PDB entry 6Q13 | X-ray diffraction, 2.00 A resolution | chains A and C

# Chain A (and C)
Name: L-lactate dehydrogenase A chain
Organism: Homo sapiens
Notes: EC 1.1.1.27; chain C of this document is another copy of the same molecule, construct and numbering; everything in this record applies to it too
UniProtKB: P00338 (LDHA_HUMAN); residues 0-331 here correspond to UniProt positions 1-332 (UniProt number = residue number + 1)
Chain sequence (332 residues; row label = number of the first residue in the row; numbering starts at 0):
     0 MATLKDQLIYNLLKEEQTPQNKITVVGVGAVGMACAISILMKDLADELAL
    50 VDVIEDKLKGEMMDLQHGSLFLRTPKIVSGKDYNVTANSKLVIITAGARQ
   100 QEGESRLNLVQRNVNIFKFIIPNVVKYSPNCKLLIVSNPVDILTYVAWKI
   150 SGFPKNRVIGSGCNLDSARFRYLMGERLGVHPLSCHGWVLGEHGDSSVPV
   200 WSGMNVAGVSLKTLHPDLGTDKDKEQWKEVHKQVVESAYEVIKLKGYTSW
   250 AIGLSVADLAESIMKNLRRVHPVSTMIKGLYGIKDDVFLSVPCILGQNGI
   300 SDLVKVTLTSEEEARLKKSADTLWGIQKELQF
Disordered / not traced: 0
Small-molecule neighbours:
  - NADH (NAI; 1,4-dihydronicotinamide adenine dinucleotide): Val25, Gly26, Val27, Gly28, Ala29, Val30, Gly31, Asp51, Val52, Ile53, Tyr82, Thr94, Ala95, Gly96, Arg98, Ile115, Phe118, Ile119, Val135, Ser136, Asn137, Val139, Ser160, Leu164, His192, Tyr246, Thr247, Ile251
  - P8V (2-[5-(cyclopropylmethyl)-4-[(3-fluoro-4-sulfamoylphenyl)methyl]-3-{3-[(5-methylthiophen-2-yl)ethynyl]phenyl}-1H-pyrazol-1-yl]-1,3-thiazole-4-carboxylic acid): Arg105, Leu106, Leu108, Val109, Asn137, Pro138, Val139, Asp140, Ile141, Leu164, Arg168, Glu191, His192, Gly193, Asp194, Val234, Ala237, Tyr238, Ile241, Thr247, Leu322, Ile325
Curated features (UniProtKB/Swiss-Prot):
  - active site: His192 (Proton acceptor)
  - binding site (NAD(+)): Arg98, Asn137
  - binding site (substrate): Arg105, Asn137, Arg168, Thr247
  - modified residue: Ala1 (N-acetylalanine), Lys4 (N6-acetyllysine), Tyr9 (Phosphotyrosine), Lys13 (N6-acetyllysine), Thr17 (Phosphothreonine), Lys56 (N6-acetyllysine), Lys80 (N6-acetyllysine), Lys117 (N6-acetyllysine), Lys125 (N6-acetyllysine), Lys223 (N6-acetyllysine), Lys231 (N6-acetyllysine), Tyr238 (Phosphotyrosine), Lys242 (N6-acetyllysine), Thr308 (Phosphothreonine), Ser309 (Phosphoserine), Lys317 (N6-acetyllysine), Thr321 (Phosphothreonine)
  - cross-link: Lys56 (Glycyl lysine isopeptide (Lys-Gly) (interchain with G-Cter in SUMO2))
From the paper describing this entry:
  - binding site for P8V: Asp140, Ile141, Arg168, Glu191, Tyr238, Thr247

# Interface between chain A and chain C
Pairs across the interface (107):
  Thr2(A) with Glu224(C)
  Leu3(A) with Leu210(C), hydrophobic; Leu213(C), hydrophobic; His214(C); Glu224(C), hydrogen bond (backbone-side chain); Trp226(C)
  Lys4(A) with Arg176(C); Leu177(C)
  Gln6(A) with Leu213(C)
  Leu7(A) with Val205(C), hydrophobic; Val208(C), hydrophobic
  Ile8(A) with Leu177(C); Val179(C), hydrophobic
  Met32(A) with Trp249(C), hydrophobic
  Ile36(A) with Trp249(C), hydrophobic
  Ser37(A) with Met40(C)
  Met40(A) with Ser37(C); Lys41(C); Leu253(C), hydrophobic
  Lys41(A) with Met40(C)
  Asp55(A) with Leu243(C)
  Lys56(A) with Leu243(C)
  Lys58(A) with Glu239(C), salt bridge; Leu243(C)
  Gly59(A) with Val240(C); Leu243(C); Lys244(C)
  Glu60(A) with Lys244(C), salt bridge; Trp249(C), hydrogen bond
  Met62(A) with Ser236(C); Glu239(C); Val240(C), hydrophobic; Leu243(C), hydrophobic
  Asp63(A) with Lys244(C), salt bridge; Thr247(C); Ser248(C), hydrogen bond (side chain-backbone); Trp249(C), hydrogen bond (side chain-backbone); Ala250(C), hydrogen bond (side chain-backbone)
  Leu64(A) with Trp249(C), hydrophobic
  Gln65(A) with Tyr171(C), hydrogen bond
  His66(A) with Ala167(C); Arg168(C), hydrogen bond; Ser236(C), hydrogen bond; Val240(C); Ala250(C)
  Gly67(A) with Ala250(C)
  Ser68(A) with Tyr171(C); His180(C)
  Leu69(A) with Arg170(C); Pro181(C); Leu182(C)
  Phe70(A) with Ala167(C), hydrophobic; Leu253(C), hydrophobic; Ser254(C); Asp257(C)
  Leu71(A) with His180(C)
  Ala167(A) with Leu69(C), hydrophobic; Phe70(C), hydrophobic
  Arg168(A) with His66(C), hydrogen bond
  Arg170(A) with Leu69(C)
  Tyr171(A) with Gln65(C), hydrogen bond; Ser68(C)
  Arg176(A) with Lys4(C)
  Leu177(A) with Lys4(C); Ile8(C)
  His180(A) with Ser68(C); Leu71(C)
  Pro181(A) with Leu69(C)
  Leu182(A) with Leu69(C)
  Val205(A) with Leu7(C), hydrophobic
  Val208(A) with Leu7(C), hydrophobic
  Leu210(A) with Leu3(C), hydrophobic
  Leu213(A) with Leu3(C), hydrophobic; Gln6(C); Leu7(C), hydrophobic
  Glu224(A) with Thr2(C); Leu3(C), hydrogen bond (side chain-backbone)
  Trp226(A) with Leu3(C), hydrophobic
  Ser236(A) with His66(C), hydrogen bond
  Glu239(A) with Lys58(C), salt bridge; Met62(C)
  Val240(A) with Gly59(C); Met62(C), hydrophobic; His66(C)
  Leu243(A) with Asp55(C); Lys56(C), hydrogen bond (backbone-backbone); Lys58(C); Gly59(C); Met62(C), hydrophobic
  Lys244(A) with Gly59(C); Glu60(C), salt bridge; Asp63(C), salt bridge
  Thr247(A) with Asp63(C)
  Ser248(A) with Asp63(C), hydrogen bond (backbone-side chain)
  Trp249(A) with Met32(C); Ile36(C), hydrophobic; Glu60(C), hydrogen bond; Asp63(C), hydrogen bond (backbone-side chain); Leu64(C), hydrophobic; Trp249(C), hydrophobic
  Ala250(A) with Asp63(C), hydrogen bond (backbone-side chain); His66(C); Gly67(C)
  Leu253(A) with Met40(C), hydrophobic; Phe70(C), hydrophobic
  Ser254(A) with Phe70(C)
  Asp257(A) with Phe70(C)
Other interface residues (no listed pair), chain A (58 interface residues in all): Leu164, Val179, His214, Leu217, Tyr246
Other interface residues (no listed pair), chain C (58 interface residues in all): Asn163, Leu217, Tyr246

# Summary
The chain A/chain C interface involves 58 residues from each chain, with 17 hydrogen bonds and 6 salt bridges.
Polar pairs include Lys58(A)-Glu239(C), Glu60(A)-Lys244(C) and Asp63(A)-Lys244(C). Ligands of chain A: NADH
and compound P8V. From the paper: a binding site for P8V at Asp140(A), Ile141(A) and Arg168(A) among others.
Chain A and chain C are both L-lactate dehydrogenase A chain (Homo sapiens); the structure, Crystal structure
of ldha in complex with compound ncgc00420737-09 at 2.00 A resolution, was determined by X-ray diffraction
together with 6Q0D from the same study.
